PDB entry 2WET | X-ray diffraction, 2.40 A resolution | chains A and D

[Chain A (and D)]
Name: Tryptophan 5-halogenase
Source organism: Streptomyces rugosporus
Notes: chain D of this document is another copy of the same molecule, construct and numbering; everything in this record applies to it too
Reference sequence: A4D0H5 (A4D0H5_9ACTO); residue numbers follow UniProt; this construct covers 1-511
Sequence (511 residues; each row starts with the number of its first residue):
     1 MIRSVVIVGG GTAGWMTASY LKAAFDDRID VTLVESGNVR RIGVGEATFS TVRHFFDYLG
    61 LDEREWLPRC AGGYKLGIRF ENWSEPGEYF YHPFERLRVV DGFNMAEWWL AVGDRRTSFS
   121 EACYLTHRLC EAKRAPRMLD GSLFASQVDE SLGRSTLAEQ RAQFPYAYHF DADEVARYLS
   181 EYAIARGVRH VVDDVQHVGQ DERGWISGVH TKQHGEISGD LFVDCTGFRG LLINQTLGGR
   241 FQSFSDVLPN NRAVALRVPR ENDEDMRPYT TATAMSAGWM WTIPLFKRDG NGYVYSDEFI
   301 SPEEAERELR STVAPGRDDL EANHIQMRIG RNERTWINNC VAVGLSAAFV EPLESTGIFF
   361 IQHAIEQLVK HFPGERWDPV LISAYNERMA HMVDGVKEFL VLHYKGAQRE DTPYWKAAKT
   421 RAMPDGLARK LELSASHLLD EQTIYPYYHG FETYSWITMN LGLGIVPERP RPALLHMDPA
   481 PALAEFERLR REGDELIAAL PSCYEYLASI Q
Disordered / not traced: 114-116, 147-158 (chain D: 114-117, 146-158)
Curated features (UniProtKB/Swiss-Prot):
  - active site: K75
  - binding site (FAD): G10, A13, S36, V39, I42, V44, A47, V195, L345, I358
  - binding site (L-tryptophan): S50, P93, Q160, Q163, G450, Y454
  - binding site (chloride): T356, G357
  - site: E354 (Important for activity)
Small-molecule neighbours: FAD (flavin-adenine dinucleotide): V8, G9, G10, G11, T12, A13, G14, V34, E35, S36, V39, R40, R41, I42, V44, G45, E46, A47, D193, D194, V195, C225, T226, G227, F228, R229, L231, A253, W281, I283, I325, M327, V343, G344, L345, F349, P352, S355, T356, G357, I358, I361

[How chain A and chain D interact]
Contacting residue pairs (62; chain A residue first):
  M1(A) - L475(D)
  M1(A) - H476(D)
  I2(A) - H476(D)
  F25(A) - A473(D)
  F25(A) - H476(D)
  F25(A) - M477(D)  hydrophobic
  R28(A) - H476(D)  hydrogen bond (backbone-side chain)
  G102(A) - K370(D)  hydrogen bond (backbone-side chain)
  V369(A) - A473(D)
  K370(A) - G102(D)  hydrogen bond (side chain-backbone)
  K370(A) - F103(D)
  K370(A) - R471(D)  hydrogen bond (backbone-side chain)
  F372(A) - P472(D)
  F372(A) - A473(D)  hydrophobic
  F372(A) - H476(D)
  P373(A) - P472(D)
  G374(A) - P472(D)
  R376(A) - R469(D)
  D378(A) - S436(D)  hydrogen bond
  V380(A) - E432(D)
  V380(A) - L433(D)  hydrophobic
  V380(A) - S436(D)
  L381(A) - S436(D)
  L381(A) - H437(D)
  S383(A) - R429(D)  hydrogen bond
  A384(A) - R429(D)
  A384(A) - L433(D)  hydrophobic
  A384(A) - H437(D)
  R388(A) - D440(D)  salt bridge
  R388(A) - Q442(D)
  R429(A) - S383(D)  hydrogen bond
  E432(A) - V380(D)
  L433(A) - V380(D)  hydrophobic
  S436(A) - D378(D)  hydrogen bond
  S436(A) - V380(D)
  S436(A) - L381(D)
  H437(A) - V380(D)
  H437(A) - L381(D)
  H437(A) - A384(D)
  D440(A) - R388(D)  salt bridge
  Q442(A) - R388(D)
  Q442(A) - Y447(D)
  Q442(A) - Y448(D)  hydrogen bond (side chain-backbone)
  P446(A) - Y447(D)
  Y447(A) - Q442(D)
  Y447(A) - P446(D)
  Y448(A) - Q442(D)  hydrogen bond (backbone-side chain)
  R469(A) - R376(D)
  R471(A) - K370(D)  hydrogen bond (side chain-backbone)
  R471(A) - L381(D)
  P472(A) - F372(D)
  P472(A) - P373(D)
  P472(A) - G374(D)
  A473(A) - V369(D)
  A473(A) - F372(D)
  L475(A) - M1(D)
  H476(A) - M1(D)
  H476(A) - I2(D)
  H476(A) - F25(D)
  H476(A) - R28(D)  hydrogen bond (side chain-backbone)
  H476(A) - F372(D)
  M477(A) - F25(D)  hydrophobic
Also at the interface, not in a pair above, chain A (38 interface residues in all): A24, I29, F103, E387
Also at the interface, not in a pair above, chain D (37 interface residues in all): I29, E387

[Overview]
38 residues of chain A and 37 residues of chain D are in contact; the contacts include 12 hydrogen bonds and 2
salt bridges. Polar contacts include R388(A)-D440(D), R28(A)-H476(D) and G102(A)-K370(D). Ligands of chain A:
flavin-adenine dinucleotide.
Chain A and chain D are both Tryptophan 5-halogenase (Streptomyces rugosporus); the structure, Crystal
structure of tryptophan 5-halogenase (PyrH) complex with FAD (tryptophan), was determined by X-ray diffraction
together with 2WES and 2WEU from the same study.
